PDB entry 3ZMJ | X-ray diffraction, 2.30 A resolution | chain A

[Chain A]
Protein: Rhomboid protease glpg
Source organism: Escherichia coli
Notes: EC 3.4.21.105; fragment: core tm domain, residues 92-270
UniProt: P09391 (GLPG_ECOLI); residue numbers follow UniProt; this construct covers 92-270
Amino-acid sequence (179 residues; numbered 92 to 270; the number before each row is that of its first residue):
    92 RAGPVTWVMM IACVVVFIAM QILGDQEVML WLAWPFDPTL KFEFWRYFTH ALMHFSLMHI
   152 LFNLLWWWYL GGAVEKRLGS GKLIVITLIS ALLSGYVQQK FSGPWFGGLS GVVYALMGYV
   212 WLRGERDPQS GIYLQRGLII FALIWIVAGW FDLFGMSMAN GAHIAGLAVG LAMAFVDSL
Not modelled in the structure: 245
Covalent attachments: compound L61 linked to Ser201
Residues lining bound ligands: L61 (2-methylpropyl N-[(1R)-3-oxidanylidene-1-phenyl-propyl]carbamate): Met149, His150, Phe153, Asn154, Trp157, Val204, Tyr205, Met208, Ala233, Trp236, Met247, His254
Swiss-Prot annotation at these positions:
  - active site: Ser201 (Nucleophile), His254
  - mutagenesis: Asn154 (N154A: Reduced catalytic activity), Gly199 (G199C: Loss of catalytic activity), Ser201 (S201A/C: Loss of catalytic activity), His254 (H254A/C: Loss of catalytic activity)
Reported in the primary citation:
  - binding site for L61: Met149, Phe153, Asn154, Trp157, Ser201, Val204, Tyr205, Met208, Ala233, Trp236, Met247, His254
  - binding site for chloride ion: Met249, His254
  - catalytic residues: His150, Asn154 (proposed by the authors, not directly observed)

[Overview]
Compound L61 is covalently linked to Ser201. Curated annotation (UniProt) lists active-site residues Ser201
and His254 and 4 mutagenesis sites. From the paper: catalytic residues His150 and Asn154; a binding site for
L61 at Met149, Phe153 and Asn154 among others.
Chain A is Rhomboid protease glpg (Escherichia coli); the structure, Structure of E.coli rhomboid protease
GlpG in complex with monobactam L61, was determined by X-ray diffraction, deposited together with 3ZMH, 3ZMI
and 3ZOT.
